Entry 8VFZ (electron microscopy, 4.10 A resolution (low resolution: residue-level contacts below are approximate; hydrogen-bond / salt-bridge calls are withheld)); this record covers chains J and A of the 12 polymer chains in the assembly.

Chain J:
Molecule: 186-nt DNA strand
Sequence (186 nucleotides; numbered 1 to 186; the number before each row is that of its first residue):
     1 ATCTTTCCTATTGCTTTAAAGGCAGAGGACTGTATTGATCAGTCCAAACT
    51 TCTTTCTGCATGTACATGGAAAACTGGCCAAGGCAAACACGTCCGGAATG
   101 ATGGTATTTAAGAACAAACATTCCCTGGTATCAGCAAGTACAGTGCCCTG
   151 CTGACAGAGCAGGAGACACAAAGTACCATCTCGGAT
Unresolved in the structure: 172-186

Chain A:
Molecule: Histone H3.1
From: Homo sapiens
Reference sequence: P68431 (H31_HUMAN); residues 0-135 here correspond to UniProt positions 1-136 (UniProt number = residue number + 1)
Chain sequence (136 residues; numbered 0 to 135; the number before each row is that of its first residue; numbering starts at 0):
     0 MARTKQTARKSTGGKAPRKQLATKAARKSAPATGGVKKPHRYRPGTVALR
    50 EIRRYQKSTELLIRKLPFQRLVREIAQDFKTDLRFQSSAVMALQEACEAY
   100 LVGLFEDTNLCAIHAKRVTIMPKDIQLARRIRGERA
Unresolved in the structure: 0-36, 134-135
Swiss-Prot annotation at these positions:
  - modified residue: Arg-2 (Asymmetric dimethylarginine), Thr-3 (Phosphothreonine), Lys-4 (Allysine), Gln-5 (5-glutamyl dopamine), Thr-6 (Phosphothreonine), Arg-8 (Citrulline), Lys-9 (N6,N6,N6-trimethyllysine), Ser-10 (ADP-ribosylserine), Thr-11 (Phosphothreonine), Lys-14 (N6-(2-hydroxyisobutyryl)lysine), Arg-17 (Asymmetric dimethylarginine), Lys-18 (N6-(2-hydroxyisobutyryl)lysine), Lys-23 (N6-(2-hydroxyisobutyryl)lysine), Arg-26 (Citrulline), Lys-27 (N6,N6,N6-trimethyllysine), Ser-28 (ADP-ribosylserine), Lys-36 (N6,N6,N6-trimethyllysine), Lys-37 (N6-methyllysine), Tyr-41 (Phosphotyrosine), Lys-56 (N6,N6,N6-trimethyllysine) and 8 more in UniProt
  - lipidation: Lys-18 (N6-decanoyllysine)

Interface between chain J and chain A:
Residue-residue contacts (22; chain J residue first):
  DC49(J) / Arg-83(A)
  DC49(J) / Phe-84(A)
  DC49(J) / Gln-85(A)
  DT50(J) / Arg-72(A)
  DT50(J) / Arg-83(A)
  DT50(J) / Phe-84(A)
  DC59(J) / Arg-63(A)
  DG69(J) / Val-117(A)
  DG69(J) / Thr-118(A)
  DA70(J) / Lys-115(A)
  DA70(J) / Arg-116(A)
  DA70(J) / Val-117(A)
  DA70(J) / Thr-118(A)
  DA70(J) / Met-120(A)
  DA71(J) / Arg-116(A)
  DA71(J) / Met-120(A)
  DA142(J) / Thr-45(A)
  DG143(J) / His-39(A)
  DG143(J) / Arg-42(A)
  DG143(J) / Thr-45(A)
  DT144(J) / Arg-42(A)
  DG145(J) / Lys-37(A)
Interface residues without a listed pair, chain J (11 interface residues in all): DG68
Interface residues without a listed pair, chain A (18 interface residues in all): Arg-40, Tyr-41, Leu-82, Ser-86

In short:
11 residues of chain J face 18 of chain A across their interface.
Chain J is a 186-nt DNA strand and chain A is Histone H3.1 (Homo sapiens); the structure, Cryo-EM structure of
FoxA1 in complex with ALBN1 nucleosome (class 2), was determined by electron microscopy together with 8VFX and
8VFY from the same study.
